PDB entry 4BBS | X-ray diffraction, 3.60 A resolution | chains D and G of the 16 polymer chains in the assembly

Chain D:
Name: DNA-directed RNA polymerase II subunit RPB4
From: Saccharomyces cerevisiae
Reference sequence: P20433 (RPB4_YEAST); residues 1-221 here = UniProt positions 1-221
Sequence (221 residues; numbered 1 to 221; the number before each row is that of its first residue):
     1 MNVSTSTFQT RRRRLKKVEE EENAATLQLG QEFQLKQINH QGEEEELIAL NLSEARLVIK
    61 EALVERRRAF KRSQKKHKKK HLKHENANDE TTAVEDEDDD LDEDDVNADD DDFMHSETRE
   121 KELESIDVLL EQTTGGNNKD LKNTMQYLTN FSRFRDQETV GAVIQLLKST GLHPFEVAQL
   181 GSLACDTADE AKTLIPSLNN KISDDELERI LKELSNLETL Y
Disordered / not traced: 1-2, 77-117
Curated features (UniProtKB/Swiss-Prot):
  - modified residue: Met-1 (N-acetylmethionine), Thr-91 (Phosphothreonine), Thr-92 (Phosphothreonine)

Chain G:
Name: DNA-directed RNA polymerase II subunit RPB7
From: Saccharomyces cerevisiae
Reference sequence: P34087 (RPB7_YEAST); residues 1-171 here = UniProt positions 1-171
Sequence (171 residues; row label = number of the first residue in the row):
     1 MFFIKDLSLN ITLHPSFFGP RMKQYLKTKL LEEVEGSCTG KFGYILCVLD YDNIDIQRGR
    61 ILPTDGSAEF NVKYRAVVFK PFKGEVVDGT VVSCSQHGFE VQVGPMKVFV TKHLMPQDLT
   121 FNAGSNPPSY QSSEDVITIK SRIRVKIEGC ISQVSSIHAI GSIKEDYLGA I
Curated features (UniProtKB/Swiss-Prot):
  - mutagenesis: Val-108 to His-113 (Lowers nucleic-acid binding of RPB4-RPB7 by 10-fold; no effect on association with Pol II core complex; abolishes transcriptional activity of Pol II), Ile-151 to His-158 (No effect on nucleic-acid binding of RPB4-RPB7 and on association with Pol II core complex; abolishes transcriptional activity of Pol II)

Interface between chain D and chain G:
Pairs across the interface - 102 pairs, chain D then chain G:
  Val-3(D) / Leu-9(G)  hydrophobic
  Val-3(D) / Asn-10(G)
  Val-3(D) / Glu-33(G)
  Thr-5(D) / Ser-8(G)
  Thr-5(D) / Leu-9(G)
  Thr-5(D) / Val-34(G)
  Thr-5(D) / Phe-42(G)
  Thr-5(D) / Tyr-74(G)  hydrogen bond
  Ser-6(D) / Leu-7(G)
  Ser-6(D) / Ser-8(G)  hydrogen bond (backbone-backbone)
  Thr-7(D) / Ser-8(G)
  Thr-7(D) / Lys-41(G)
  Thr-7(D) / Phe-42(G)
  Phe-8(D) / Lys-5(G)
  Phe-8(D) / Asp-6(G)
  Glu-22(D) / Lys-83(G)  salt bridge
  Asn-23(D) / Lys-80(G)
  Asn-23(D) / Phe-82(G)
  Asn-23(D) / Lys-83(G)
  Ala-24(D) / Lys-83(G)
  Ala-25(D) / Lys-83(G)
  Leu-29(D) / Phe-82(G)  hydrophobic
  Gly-30(D) / Phe-82(G)
  Glu-32(D) / Lys-5(G)  salt bridge
  Glu-32(D) / Lys-41(G)  salt bridge
  Glu-32(D) / Phe-42(G)
  Phe-33(D) / Phe-3(G)  hydrophobic
  Phe-33(D) / Lys-41(G)
  Phe-33(D) / Phe-42(G)
  Phe-33(D) / Lys-80(G)
  Gln-37(D) / Lys-5(G)  hydrogen bond
  Asn-39(D) / Asp-6(G)
  His-40(D) / Asp-6(G)
  His-40(D) / Leu-7(G)  hydrogen bond (side chain-backbone)
  His-40(D) / Lys-73(G)
  His-40(D) / Tyr-74(G)  hydrogen bond (side chain-backbone)
  Glu-45(D) / Asp-6(G)
  Glu-45(D) / Arg-75(G)  salt bridge
  Leu-47(D) / Phe-3(G)  hydrophobic
  Ile-48(D) / Phe-3(G)
  Ile-48(D) / Ile-4(G)  hydrogen bond (backbone-backbone)
  Ala-49(D) / Met-1(G)
  Ala-49(D) / Phe-2(G)
  Ala-49(D) / Phe-3(G)  hydrophobic
  Leu-50(D) / Met-1(G)  hydrogen bond (backbone-backbone)
  Leu-50(D) / Phe-2(G)  hydrogen bond (backbone-backbone)
  Leu-50(D) / Ile-4(G)  hydrophobic
  Leu-52(D) / Phe-2(G)  hydrophobic
  Val-58(D) / Leu-49(G)  hydrophobic
  Val-58(D) / Val-77(G)  hydrophobic
  Ala-62(D) / Leu-49(G)  hydrophobic
  Glu-65(D) / Asp-52(G)
  Arg-66(D) / Leu-31(G)
  Arg-66(D) / Glu-35(G)  salt bridge
  Arg-66(D) / Cys-47(G)
  Arg-66(D) / Val-48(G)  hydrogen bond (side chain-backbone)
  Arg-66(D) / Tyr-51(G)
  Ala-69(D) / Tyr-51(G)  hydrophobic
  Ala-69(D) / Asp-52(G)
  Phe-70(D) / Tyr-51(G)
  Arg-72(D) / Asp-52(G)  salt bridge
  Ser-73(D) / Arg-21(G)
  Ser-73(D) / Gln-24(G)
  Thr-134(D) / Glu-35(G)
  Asn-138(D) / Glu-35(G)
  Asn-138(D) / Gly-36(G)
  Asn-138(D) / Leu-46(G)
  Asp-140(D) / Gly-36(G)
  Asp-140(D) / Tyr-44(G)
  Asp-140(D) / Leu-46(G)
  Asp-140(D) / Pro-105(G)
  Leu-141(D) / Leu-46(G)
  Asn-143(D) / Gln-102(G)
  Asn-143(D) / Gly-104(G)
  Thr-144(D) / Phe-2(G)
  Thr-144(D) / Leu-46(G)
  Thr-144(D) / Pro-105(G)
  Tyr-147(D) / Asp-88(G)  hydrogen bond (side chain-backbone)
  Tyr-147(D) / Val-103(G)
  Tyr-147(D) / Gly-104(G)
  Leu-148(D) / Phe-2(G)  hydrophobic
  Asn-150(D) / Arg-142(G)  hydrogen bond (backbone-side chain)
  Phe-151(D) / Asp-88(G)
  Phe-151(D) / Gly-89(G)
  Phe-151(D) / Thr-90(G)
  Phe-151(D) / Arg-142(G)
  Phe-175(D) / Met-1(G)
  Ala-178(D) / Met-1(G)
  Gln-179(D) / Glu-85(G)
  Gln-179(D) / Val-86(G)
  Leu-183(D) / Val-86(G)
  Leu-183(D) / Asp-88(G)
  Leu-183(D) / Arg-144(G)
  Ala-184(D) / Arg-144(G)
  Thr-187(D) / Tyr-167(G)  hydrogen bond
  Asp-189(D) / Tyr-167(G)  hydrogen bond
  Glu-190(D) / Arg-144(G)  salt bridge
  Glu-190(D) / Tyr-167(G)
  Thr-193(D) / Tyr-167(G)
  Leu-194(D) / Val-86(G)
  Leu-194(D) / Arg-144(G)
  Leu-194(D) / Leu-168(G)  hydrophobic
Other interface residues (no listed pair), chain D (56 interface residues in all): Ser-4, Ile-38, Ala-55, Ile-59, Leu-63, Ser-182
Other interface residues (no listed pair), chain G (50 interface residues in all): Ser-37, Val-78, Gly-84, Asp-166

Summary:
56 residues of chain D and 50 residues of chain G are in contact, with 13 hydrogen bonds and 7 salt bridges.
Among the polar pairs are Glu-22(D)/Lys-83(G), Glu-32(D)/Lys-5(G) and Glu-32(D)/Lys-41(G). UniProt lists 14
mutagenesis sites on chain G.
Chain D is DNA-directed RNA polymerase II subunit RPB4 and chain G is DNA-directed RNA polymerase II subunit
RPB7, both from Saccharomyces cerevisiae; the structure, Structure of an initially transcribing RNA polymerase
II-TFIIB complex, was determined by X-ray diffraction together with 4BBR from the same study.
